Entry 3A9S (X-ray diffraction, 1.60 A resolution); this record covers chains A and B of the 3 polymer chains in the assembly.

[Chain A (and B)]
Protein: D-arabinose isomerase
Source organism: Geobacillus pallidus
Notes: EC 5.3.1.3; chain B of this document is another copy of the same molecule, construct and numbering; everything in this record applies to it too
UniProt: C0SSE7 (C0SSE7_9BACI); numbering as in UniProt (aligned over 1-595)
Amino-acid sequence (595 residues; each row starts with the number of its first residue):
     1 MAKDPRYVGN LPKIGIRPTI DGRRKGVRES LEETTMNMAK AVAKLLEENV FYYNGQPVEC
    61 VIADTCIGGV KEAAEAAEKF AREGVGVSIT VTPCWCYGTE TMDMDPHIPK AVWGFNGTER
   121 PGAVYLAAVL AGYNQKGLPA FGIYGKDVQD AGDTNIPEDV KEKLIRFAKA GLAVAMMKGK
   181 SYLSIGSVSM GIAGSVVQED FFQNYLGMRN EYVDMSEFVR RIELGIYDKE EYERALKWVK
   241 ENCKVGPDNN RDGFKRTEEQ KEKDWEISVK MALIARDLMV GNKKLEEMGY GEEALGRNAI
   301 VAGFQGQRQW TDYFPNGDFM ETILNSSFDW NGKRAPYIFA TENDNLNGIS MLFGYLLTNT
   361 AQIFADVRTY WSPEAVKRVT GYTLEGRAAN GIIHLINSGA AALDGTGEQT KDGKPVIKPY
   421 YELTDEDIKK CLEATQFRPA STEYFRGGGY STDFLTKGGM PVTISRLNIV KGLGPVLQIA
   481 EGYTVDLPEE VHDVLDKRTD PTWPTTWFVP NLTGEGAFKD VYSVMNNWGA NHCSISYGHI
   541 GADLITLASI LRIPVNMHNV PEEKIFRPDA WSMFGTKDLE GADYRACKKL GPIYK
Disordered / not traced: 1, 591-595
Differences from the reference sequence: engineered mutation Gly-225 (Glu in C0SSE7), Lys-589 (Asn in C0SSE7), Leu-590 (Phe in C0SSE7)
Ion coordination: Mn2+ site 1: Glu-342, Asp-366, Asn-397, Ser-398, His-532 (together with glycerol); Mn2+ site 2 near Asp-453 (its only coordinating residue here)

[How chain A and chain B interact]
Contacting residue pairs (98; chain A residue first):
  Met-190(A) with Trp-95(B), hydrogen bond; Tyr-97(B); Gly-98(B), hydrogen bond (backbone-backbone); Glu-100(B)
  Gly-191(A) with Tyr-97(B); Gly-98(B); Thr-99(B), hydrogen bond (backbone-backbone); Glu-100(B)
  Ile-192(A) with Trp-95(B), hydrophobic
  Ala-193(A) with Ala-131(B); Gly-132(B); Gln-135(B), hydrogen bond (backbone-side chain)
  Val-196(A) with Gln-135(B)
  Gln-198(A) with Gln-135(B)
  Phe-254(A) with Lys-25(B)
  Gln-307(A) with Arg-23(B), hydrogen bond
  Arg-308(A) with Arg-23(B); Tyr-97(B), hydrogen bond
  Val-367(A) with Val-124(B)
  Arg-368(A) with Thr-118(B), hydrogen bond (side chain-backbone); Glu-119(B); Arg-120(B); Pro-121(B); Ala-123(B); Val-124(B)
  Thr-369(A) with Asn-116(B); Tyr-144(B); Val-148(B)
  Tyr-370(A) with Asn-116(B); Tyr-144(B), hydrogen bond (backbone-side chain); Lys-146(B); Val-148(B)
  Trp-371(A) with Thr-118(B); Val-148(B), hydrophobic
  Ser-372(A) with Lys-146(B); Asp-147(B), hydrogen bond
  Glu-374(A) with Asp-147(B)
  Ala-375(A) with Val-148(B)
  Arg-378(A) with Val-148(B), hydrogen bond (side chain-backbone); Asp-150(B), salt bridge
  Glu-443(A) with Arg-23(B); Val-27(B); Arg-120(B), salt bridge
  Tyr-444(A) with Asp-21(B); Arg-23(B), hydrogen bond (backbone-side chain); Val-27(B), hydrophobic; Arg-120(B), hydrogen bond; Pro-121(B)
  Arg-446(A) with Arg-23(B); Arg-24(B)
  Ile-469(A) with Gln-135(B)
  Val-470(A) with Asn-134(B); Met-573(B), hydrophobic
  Lys-471(A) with Asn-134(B), hydrogen bond (backbone-backbone); Gln-135(B); Lys-136(B); Gly-137(B); Leu-590(B)
  Gly-472(A) with Lys-589(B)
  Leu-473(A) with Met-573(B); Phe-574(B), hydrophobic
  Val-476(A) with Met-573(B)
  Arg-498(A) with Thr-118(B), hydrogen bond (backbone-side chain); Glu-119(B), salt bridge; Asp-150(B), salt bridge
  Thr-499(A) with Thr-118(B)
  Gly-516(A) with Thr-576(B)
  Tyr-522(A) with Tyr-144(B), hydrogen bond (side chain-backbone); Lys-146(B); Lys-163(B), hydrogen bond
  Met-525(A) with Ala-123(B), hydrophobic; Tyr-144(B)
  Asn-527(A) with Ser-572(B)
  Gly-529(A) with Ala-131(B); Met-573(B)
  Ala-530(A) with Ala-127(B)
  Asn-531(A) with Trp-95(B); Val-124(B); Ala-127(B); Ala-128(B)
  Asn-556(A) with Ser-572(B), hydrogen bond (side chain-backbone); Met-573(B); Gly-575(B); Thr-576(B), hydrogen bond (backbone-side chain)
  Met-557(A) with Thr-576(B)
  His-558(A) with Lys-577(B), hydrogen bond (backbone-side chain)
  Asp-578(A) with Asp-578(B)
  Glu-580(A) with Gly-575(B); Thr-576(B), hydrogen bond (side chain-backbone); Lys-577(B), hydrogen bond (side chain-backbone); Asp-578(B), hydrogen bond (side chain-backbone); Arg-585(B), salt bridge
  Gly-581(A) with Arg-585(B)
  Tyr-584(A) with Met-573(B), hydrogen bond (side chain-backbone); Phe-574(B); Gly-575(B), hydrogen bond (side chain-backbone); Arg-585(B)
  Lys-588(A) with Lys-589(B)
Interface residues without a listed pair, chain A (52 interface residues in all): Gly-194, Leu-346, Asp-366, Asn-468, Gln-478, Ala-517, Asn-526, Arg-585
Interface residues without a listed pair, chain B (47 interface residues in all): Gly-22, Gly-26, Cys-96, Gly-145, Gln-149, Asp-569

[Overview]
The interface between chain A and chain B involves 52 residues on one side and 47 on the other, with 24
hydrogen bonds and 5 salt bridges. Among the polar pairs are Arg-378(A)/Asp-150(B), Glu-443(A)/Arg-120(B) and
Arg-498(A)/Glu-119(B).
Chain A and chain B are both D-arabinose isomerase (Geobacillus pallidus); the structure, X-ray Structure of
Bacillus pallidus D-Arabinose Isomerase Complex with Glycerol, was determined by X-ray diffraction (same
publication as 3A9R and 3A9T).
